Entry 1MCI (X-ray diffraction, 2.70 A resolution); this record covers chains A and P of the 3 polymer chains in the assembly.

== Chain A ==
Molecule: Immunoglobulin lambda dimer mcg (light chain)
Source organism: Homo sapiens
Chain sequence (216 residues; numbered 1 to 216; the number before each row is that of its first residue):
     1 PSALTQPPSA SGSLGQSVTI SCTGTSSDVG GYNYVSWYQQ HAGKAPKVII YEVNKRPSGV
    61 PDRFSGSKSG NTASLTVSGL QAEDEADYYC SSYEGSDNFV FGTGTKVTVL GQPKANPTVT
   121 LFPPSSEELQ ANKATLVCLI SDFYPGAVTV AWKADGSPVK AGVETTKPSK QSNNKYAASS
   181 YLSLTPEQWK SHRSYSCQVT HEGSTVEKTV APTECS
Differences from the reference sequence: conflict Ile20 (Phe39 in S14675), Thr23 (Ser42 in S14675), Val29 (Ile48 in S14675), 19 further conflict positions vs the reference (S14675) not listed
Cystine bridges: Cys22-Cys90, Cys138-Cys197

== Chain P ==
Molecule: Peptide N-acetyl-D-phe-L-his-D-pro-oh
Chain sequence (4 residues; numbered 0 to 3; the number before each row is that of its first residue; numbering starts at 0):
     0 XFHP
Modified / non-standard residues: ACE (acetyl group) at position 0; Phe1 (D-phenylalanine; DPN); Pro3 (D-proline; DPR)

== Chain A / chain P interface ==
Contacting residue pairs - 8 pairs, chain A then chain P:
  Tyr34(A) with His2(P); Pro3(P)
  Ser36(A) with His2(P), hydrogen bond
  Tyr38(A) with ACE_0(P)
  Tyr51(A) with His2(P), hydrogen bond (backbone-side chain)
  Phe99(A) with ACE_0(P); Phe1(P); His2(P)
Other interface residues (no listed pair), chain A (7 interface residues in all): Glu52, Phe101

== In short ==
Chain A and chain P form an interface of 7 and 4 residues respectively; the contacts include 2 hydrogen bonds.
Polar contacts include Ser36(A)-His2(P) and Tyr51(A)-His2(P).
Here chain A is Immunoglobulin lambda dimer mcg (light chain) (Homo sapiens) and chain P is Peptide
N-acetyl-D-phe-L-his-D-pro-oh. Entry 1MCI (Principles and pitfalls in designing site directed peptide ligands)
was determined by X-ray diffraction, deposited together with 1MCB, 1MCC, 1MCD, 1MCE, 1MCF, 1MCH and 4 further
entries.
